Entry 6J4X (electron microscopy, 4.30 A resolution (low resolution: residue-level contacts below are approximate; hydrogen-bond / salt-bridge calls are withheld)); this record covers chains B and T of the 26 polymer chains in the assembly.

[Chain B]
Protein: DNA-directed RNA polymerase subunit beta
From: Komagataella phaffii (strain GS115 / ATCC 20864)
Notes: EC 2.7.7.6
Reference sequence: C4QZQ7 (C4QZQ7_KOMPG); numbering as in UniProt (aligned over 1-1227)
Amino-acid sequence (1227 residues; row label = number of the first residue in the row):
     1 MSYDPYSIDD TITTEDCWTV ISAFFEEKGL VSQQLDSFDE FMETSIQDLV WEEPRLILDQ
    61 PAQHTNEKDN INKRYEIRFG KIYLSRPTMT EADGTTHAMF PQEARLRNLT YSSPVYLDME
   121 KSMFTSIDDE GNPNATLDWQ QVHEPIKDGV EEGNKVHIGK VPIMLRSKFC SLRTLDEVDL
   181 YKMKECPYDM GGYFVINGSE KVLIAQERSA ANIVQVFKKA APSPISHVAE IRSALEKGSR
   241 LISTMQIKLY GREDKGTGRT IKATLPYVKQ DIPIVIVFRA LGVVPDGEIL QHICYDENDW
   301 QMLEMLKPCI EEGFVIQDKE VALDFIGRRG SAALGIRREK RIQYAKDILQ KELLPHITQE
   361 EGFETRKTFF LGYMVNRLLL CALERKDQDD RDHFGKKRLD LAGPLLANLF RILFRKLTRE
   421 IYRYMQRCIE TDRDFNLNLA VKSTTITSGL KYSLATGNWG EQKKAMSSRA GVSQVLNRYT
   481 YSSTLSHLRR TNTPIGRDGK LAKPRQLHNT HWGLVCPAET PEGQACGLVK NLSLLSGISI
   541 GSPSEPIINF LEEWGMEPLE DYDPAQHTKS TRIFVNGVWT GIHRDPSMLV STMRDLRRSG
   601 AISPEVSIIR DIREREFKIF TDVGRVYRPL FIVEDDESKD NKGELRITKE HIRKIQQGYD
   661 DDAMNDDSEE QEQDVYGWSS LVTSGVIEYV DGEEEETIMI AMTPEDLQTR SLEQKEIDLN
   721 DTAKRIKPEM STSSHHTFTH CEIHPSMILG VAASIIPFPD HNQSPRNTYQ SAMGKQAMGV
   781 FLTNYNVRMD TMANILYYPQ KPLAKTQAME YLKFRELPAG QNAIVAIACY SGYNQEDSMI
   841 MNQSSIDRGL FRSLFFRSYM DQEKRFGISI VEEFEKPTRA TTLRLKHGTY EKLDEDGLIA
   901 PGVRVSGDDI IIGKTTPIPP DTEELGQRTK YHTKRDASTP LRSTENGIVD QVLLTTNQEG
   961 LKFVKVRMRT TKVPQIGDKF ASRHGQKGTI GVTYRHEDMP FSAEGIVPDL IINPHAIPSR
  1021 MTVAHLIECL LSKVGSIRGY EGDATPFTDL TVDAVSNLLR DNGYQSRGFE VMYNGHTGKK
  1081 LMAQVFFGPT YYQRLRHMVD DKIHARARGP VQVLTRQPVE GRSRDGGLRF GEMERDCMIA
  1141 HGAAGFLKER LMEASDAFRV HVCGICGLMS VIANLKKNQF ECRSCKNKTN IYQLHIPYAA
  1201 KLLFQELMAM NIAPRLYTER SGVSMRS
Unresolved in the structure: 1-8, 65-68, 129-152, 663-674, 712-718, 921-930, 1223-1227
Metal / ion sites: Zn2+: Cys1163, Cys1166, Cys1182, Cys1185

[Chain T]
Molecule: 198-nt DNA strand
Sequence (198 nucleotides; numbered -72 to 125; the number before each row is that of its first residue; numbers below 1 keep their minus sign (DA-72 is residue -72)):
   -72 ATCAGAATCC CGGTGCCGAG GCCGCTCAAT TGGTCGTAGA CAGCTCTAGC ACCGCTTAAA
   -12 CGCACGTACG CGCTGTCCCC CGCGTTTTAA CCGCCAAGGG GATTACACCC AAGACACCAG
    48 GCACGAGACA GAAAAAAACA ACGAAAACGG CCACCACCCA AACACACCAA ACACAAGAGC
   108 TAATTGACTG ACGTAAGC
Unresolved in the structure: 55-125

[Interface between chain B and chain T]
Residue-residue contacts (16):
  Ser199(B) - DG40(T)
  Lys201(B) - DA39(T)
  Gln462(B) - DA43(T)
  Val475(B) - DA39(T)
  Asp498(B) - DT31(T)
  Thr791(B) - DA39(T)
  Met792(B) - DA38(T)
  Arg857(B) - DA38(T)
  Arg942(B) - DC37(T)
  Arg942(B) - DA38(T)
  Gly1121(B) - DC36(T)
  Arg1122(B) - DC36(T)
  Arg1122(B) - DC37(T)
  Arg1129(B) - DA34(T)
  Arg1129(B) - DC35(T)
  Met1133(B) - DC33(T)
Also at the interface, not in a pair above, chain B (19 interface residues in all): Asn197, Arg427, Lys500, Ser1123, Leu1128, Gly1131
Also at the interface, not in a pair above, chain T (11 interface residues in all): DC45

[Overview]
19 residues of chain B and 11 residues of chain T are in contact. Cys1163(B), Cys1166(B), Cys1182(B) and
Cys1185(B) coordinate Zn2+.
Here chain B is DNA-directed RNA polymerase subunit beta (Komagataella phaffii (strain GS115 / ATCC 20864))
and chain T is a 198-nt DNA strand. Entry 6J4X (RNA polymerase II elongation complex bound with Elf1 and
Spt4/5, stalled at SHL(-1) of the nucleosome ...) was determined by electron microscopy (same publication as
6IR9, 6J4W, 6J4Y, 6J4Z, 6J50 and 6J51).
